Entry 8CIR (X-ray diffraction, 1.85 A resolution); this record covers chains A and C.

[Chain A]
Protein: Moesin
Organism: Homo sapiens
UniProt: P26038 (MOES_HUMAN); residue numbers follow UniProt; this construct covers 1-346
Sequence (347 residues; row label = number of the first residue in the row; numbering starts at 0):
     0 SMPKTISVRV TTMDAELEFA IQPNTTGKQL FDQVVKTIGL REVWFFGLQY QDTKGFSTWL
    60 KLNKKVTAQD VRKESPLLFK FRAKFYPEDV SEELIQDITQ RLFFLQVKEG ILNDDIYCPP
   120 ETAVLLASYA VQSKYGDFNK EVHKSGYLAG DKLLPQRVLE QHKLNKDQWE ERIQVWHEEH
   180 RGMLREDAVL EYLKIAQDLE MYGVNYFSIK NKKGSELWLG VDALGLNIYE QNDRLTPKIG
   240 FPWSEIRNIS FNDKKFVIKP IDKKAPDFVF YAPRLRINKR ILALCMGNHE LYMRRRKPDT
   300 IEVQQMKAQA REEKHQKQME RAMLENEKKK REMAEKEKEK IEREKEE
Disordered / not traced: 0, 340-346
Construct notes: expression tag (0)
Residues lining bound ligands: B3P (2-[3-(2-hydroxy-1,1-dihydroxymethyl-ethylamino)-propylamino]-2-hydroxymethyl-propane-1,3-diol): Gln-48, Lys-79, Arg-81, Tyr-85, Gln-105, Glu-108, Asn-112, Asp-114, Ile-115, Met-200, Gly-202, Val-203, Asn-204
Curated features (UniProtKB/Swiss-Prot):
  - motif: Ile-115 to Glu-120 ([IL]-x-C-x-x-[DE] motif)
  - modified residue: Ser-74 (Phosphoserine), Lys-79 (N6-acetyllysine), Lys-83 (N6-succinyllysine), Tyr-116 (Phosphotyrosine), Cys-117 (S-nitrosocysteine), Lys-139 (N6-acetyllysine), Lys-165 (N6-acetyllysine)
  - natural variant: Arg-171 (R171W: In IMD50)
  - mutagenesis: Ile-115 (I115M: Inhibits S-nitrosylation of Cys-117; when associated with M-120), Glu-120 (E120M: Inhibits S-nitrosylation of Cys-117; when associated with M-115)
Reported in the primary citation:
  - conformationally variable residues: Arg-246

[Chain C]
Protein: C3P
Sequence (16 residues; each row starts with the number of its first residue):
     1 EDGGSWKYPD AFELSG
Disordered / not traced: 1-2

[How chain A and chain C interact]
Contacting residue pairs (29):
  Thr-25(A) / Gly-4(C)
  Lys-27(A) / Trp-6(C)
  Gln-28(A) / Gly-3(C)
  Phe-30(A) / Ala-11(C)  hydrophobic
  Val-42(A) / Ala-11(C)
  Trp-43(A) / Phe-12(C)
  Leu-59(A) / Pro-9(C)
  Lys-60(A) / Pro-9(C)
  Leu-61(A) / Trp-6(C)
  Leu-61(A) / Tyr-8(C)
  Leu-61(A) / Pro-9(C)  hydrogen bond (backbone-backbone)
  Leu-61(A) / Asp-10(C)
  Leu-61(A) / Ala-11(C)
  Asn-62(A) / Trp-6(C)
  Asn-62(A) / Lys-7(C)  hydrogen bond (side chain-backbone)
  Asn-62(A) / Tyr-8(C)  hydrogen bond (backbone-backbone)
  Asn-62(A) / Pro-9(C)
  Lys-83(A) / Asp-10(C)  salt bridge
  Phe-84(A) / Asp-10(C)
  Phe-84(A) / Phe-12(C)  hydrophobic
  Met-285(A) / Leu-14(C)
  Gly-286(A) / Phe-12(C)
  Glu-289(A) / Phe-12(C)
  Glu-289(A) / Glu-13(C)
  Glu-289(A) / Leu-14(C)
  Glu-289(A) / Ser-15(C)  hydrogen bond
  Leu-290(A) / Phe-12(C)  hydrophobic
  Arg-293(A) / Phe-12(C)
  Arg-293(A) / Glu-13(C)  hydrogen bond (side chain-backbone)
Also at the interface, not in a pair above, chain A (20 interface residues in all): Asn-23, Met-292, Lys-296
Interface features reported in the paper:
  - interface residues, chain A: Asn-62(A), Lys-83(A), Glu-289(A), Arg-293(A)

[In short]
Chain A and chain C form an interface of 20 and 12 residues respectively; the contacts include 5 hydrogen
bonds and 1 salt bridge. Among the polar pairs are Lys-83(A)/Asp-10(C), Asn-62(A)/Lys-7(C) and
Glu-289(A)/Ser-15(C). Chain A binds compound B3P. The paper reports interface residues Asn-62(A), Lys-83(A)
and Glu-289(A) among others; conformational variability at Arg-246(A).
Here chain A is Moesin (Homo sapiens) and chain C is C3P. Entry 8CIR (The FERM domain of human moesin with a
bound peptide identified by phage display) was determined by X-ray diffraction (same publication as 8CIS,
8CIT, 8CIU, 6TXQ and 6TXS).
